Entry 8Q74 (electron microscopy, 3.68 A resolution); this record covers chain A.

== Chain A ==
Name: Copper-transporting ATPase HMA4
From: Oryza sativa Japonica Group
UniProtKB: Q6H7M3 (HMA4_ORYSJ); residues 1-978 here = UniProt positions 1-978
Amino-acid sequence (978 residues; numbered 1 to 978; the number before each row is that of its first residue):
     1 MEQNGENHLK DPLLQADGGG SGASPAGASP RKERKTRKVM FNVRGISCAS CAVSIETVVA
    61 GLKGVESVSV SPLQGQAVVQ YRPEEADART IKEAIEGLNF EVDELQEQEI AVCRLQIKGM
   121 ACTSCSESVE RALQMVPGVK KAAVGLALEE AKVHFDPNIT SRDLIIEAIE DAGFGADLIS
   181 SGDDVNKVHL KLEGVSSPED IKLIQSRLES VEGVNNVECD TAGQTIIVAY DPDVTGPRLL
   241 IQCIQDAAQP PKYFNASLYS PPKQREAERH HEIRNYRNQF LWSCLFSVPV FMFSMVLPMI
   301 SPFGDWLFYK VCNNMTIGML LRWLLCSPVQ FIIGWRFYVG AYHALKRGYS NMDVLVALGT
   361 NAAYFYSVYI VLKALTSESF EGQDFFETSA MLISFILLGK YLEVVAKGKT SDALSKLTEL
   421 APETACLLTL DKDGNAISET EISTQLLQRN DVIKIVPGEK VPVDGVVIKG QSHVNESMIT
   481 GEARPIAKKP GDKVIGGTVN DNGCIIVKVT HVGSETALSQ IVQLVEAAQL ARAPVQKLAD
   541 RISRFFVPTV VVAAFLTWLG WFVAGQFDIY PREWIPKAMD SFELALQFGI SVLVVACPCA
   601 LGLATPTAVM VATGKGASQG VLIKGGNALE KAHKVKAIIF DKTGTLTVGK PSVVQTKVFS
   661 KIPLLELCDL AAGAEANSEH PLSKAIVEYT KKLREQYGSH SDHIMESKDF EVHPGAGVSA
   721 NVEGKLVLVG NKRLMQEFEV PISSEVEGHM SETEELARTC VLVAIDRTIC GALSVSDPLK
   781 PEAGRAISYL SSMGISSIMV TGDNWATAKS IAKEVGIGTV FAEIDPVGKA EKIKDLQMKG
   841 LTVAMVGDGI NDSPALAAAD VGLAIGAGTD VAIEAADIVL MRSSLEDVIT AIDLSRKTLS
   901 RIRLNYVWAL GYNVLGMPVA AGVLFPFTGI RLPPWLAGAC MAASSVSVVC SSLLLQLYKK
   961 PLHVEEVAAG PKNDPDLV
Disordered / not traced: 1-182, 966-978
Swiss-Prot annotation at these positions:
  - binding site (Cu(+)): Cys48, Cys51, Cys122, Cys125
Ion coordination: Cu ion: Met352, Cys597, Cys599
Reported in the primary citation:
  - Cu ion coordination: Met352, Cys597, Cys599
  - contacts within the chain: Cys597-Asn913
  - conformationally variable residues (side-chain flip): Cys597, Tyr912

== Summary ==
Met352, Cys597 and Cys599 coordinate a Cu ion ion. UniProt lists 4 Cu+-binding residues. The paper reports Cu
ion coordination by Met352, Cys597 and Cys599; conformational variability at Cys597 and Tyr912.
Chain A is Copper-transporting ATPase HMA4 (Oryza sativa Japonica Group); the structure, Copper-transporting
ATPase HMA4 in E1 state with Cu, was determined by electron microscopy (same publication as 8Q73, 8Q75 and
8Q76).
